6LI3 - chains B and G of the 5 polymer chains in the assembly; structure by electron microscopy, 3.32 A resolution.

# Chain B
Name: Guanine nucleotide-binding protein G(I)/G(S)/G(T) subunit beta-1
Organism: Homo sapiens
Reference sequence: P62873 (GBB1_HUMAN); numbering as in UniProt (aligned over 1-340)
Amino-acid sequence (340 residues; row label = number of the first residue in the row):
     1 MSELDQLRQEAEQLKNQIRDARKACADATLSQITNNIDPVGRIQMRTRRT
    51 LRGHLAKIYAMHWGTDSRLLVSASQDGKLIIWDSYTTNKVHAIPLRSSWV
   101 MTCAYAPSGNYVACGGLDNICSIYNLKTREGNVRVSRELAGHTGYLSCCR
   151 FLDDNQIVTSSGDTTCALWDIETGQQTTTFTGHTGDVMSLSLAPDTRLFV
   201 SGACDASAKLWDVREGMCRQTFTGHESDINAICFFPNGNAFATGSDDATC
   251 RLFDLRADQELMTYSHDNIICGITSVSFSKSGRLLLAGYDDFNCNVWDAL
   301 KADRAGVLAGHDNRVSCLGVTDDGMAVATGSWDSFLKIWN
Not modelled in the structure: 1-2
Curated features (UniProtKB/Swiss-Prot):
  - modified residue: Ser-2 (N-acetylserine), His-266 (Phosphohistidine)
  - natural variant: Leu-30 (L30F: In MRD42; uncertain significance), Arg-52 (R52G: In MRD42), Gly-64 (G64V: In MRD42), Asp-76 (D76E: In MRD42; D76G: In MRD42), Gly-77 (G77S: In MRD42), Lys-78 (K78R: In MRD42), Ile-80 (I80N: In MRD42; I80T: In MRD42), His-91 (H91R: In MRD42; uncertain significance), Ala-92 (A92T: In MRD42), Pro-94 (P94S: In MRD42), Leu-95 (L95P: In MRD42), Arg-96 (R96L: In MRD42), 5 further natural variant entries in UniProt

# Chain G
Name: Guanine nucleotide-binding protein G(I)/G(S)/G(O) subunit gamma-2
Organism: Homo sapiens
Reference sequence: P59768 (GBG2_HUMAN); numbering as in UniProt (aligned over 1-71)
Amino-acid sequence (71 residues; each row starts with the number of its first residue):
     1 MASNNTASIAQARKLVEQLKMEANIDRIKVSKAAADLMAYCEAHAKEDPL
    51 LTPVPASENPFREKKFFSAIL
Not modelled in the structure: 1-5, 63-71
Differences from the reference sequence: engineered mutation Ser-68 (Cys in P59768)
Curated features (UniProtKB/Swiss-Prot):
  - modified residue: Ala-2 (N-acetylalanine)

# Interface between chain B and chain G
Pairs across the interface - 62 pairs, chain B then chain G:
  Lys-15(B) with Leu-19(G); Glu-22(G), salt bridge
  Ile-18(B) with Ala-23(G), hydrophobic; Arg-27(G)
  Arg-22(B) with Arg-27(G)
  Cys-25(B) with Lys-29(G); Val-30(G)
  Asp-27(B) with Lys-29(G); Val-30(G); Ser-31(G), hydrogen bond
  Ala-28(B) with Val-30(G)
  Leu-30(B) with Ala-34(G), hydrophobic
  Ile-37(B) with Met-38(G), hydrophobic
  Arg-48(B) with Phe-61(G); Arg-62(G)
  Arg-49(B) with Pro-60(G); Phe-61(G), hydrogen bond (side chain-backbone)
  Ser-84(B) with Phe-61(G)
  Tyr-85(B) with Pro-60(G); Phe-61(G), hydrophobic
  Thr-181(B) with Lys-14(G), hydrogen bond; Gln-18(G)
  Gly-182(B) with Gln-18(G)
  Thr-184(B) with Leu-15(G)
  Lys-209(B) with Gln-18(G)
  Trp-211(B) with Gln-18(G)
  Cys-218(B) with Gln-18(G), hydrogen bond
  Arg-219(B) with Glu-22(G)
  Gln-220(B) with Ile-25(G); Asp-26(G)
  Thr-221(B) with Glu-22(G), hydrogen bond
  Phe-235(B) with Tyr-40(G), hydrophobic
  Pro-236(B) with Tyr-40(G), hydrogen bond (backbone-side chain)
  Asn-237(B) with Leu-37(G); Tyr-40(G)
  Asp-254(B) with Ala-33(G)
  Arg-256(B) with Arg-27(G); Ile-28(G), hydrogen bond (backbone-backbone); Ala-33(G); Asp-36(G), salt bridge
  Ala-257(B) with Ile-28(G); Val-30(G), hydrophobic
  Asp-258(B) with Arg-27(G), salt bridge
  Gln-259(B) with Val-30(G)
  Leu-261(B) with Leu-37(G), hydrophobic
  Ser-279(B) with Asp-48(G); Leu-50(G)
  Lys-280(B) with Glu-47(G); Asp-48(G), hydrogen bond (backbone-side chain)
  Ser-281(B) with Cys-41(G); His-44(G), hydrogen bond (side chain-backbone); Asp-48(G), hydrogen bond (backbone-side chain)
  Leu-300(B) with Met-38(G), hydrophobic; Cys-41(G), hydrophobic
  Asp-323(B) with Pro-49(G)
  Gly-324(B) with Pro-49(G); Leu-50(G)
  Met-325(B) with Pro-49(G); Pro-60(G)
  Ala-326(B) with Phe-61(G), hydrophobic
  Asn-340(B) with Leu-50(G); Arg-62(G)
Also at the interface, not in a pair above, chain B (52 interface residues in all): Ala-11, Leu-14, Ala-21, Ile-43, Met-45, Met-217, Ala-240, Leu-252, Arg-283, Leu-284, Leu-286, Val-327, Ile-338
Also at the interface, not in a pair above, chain G (32 interface residues in all): Met-21, Ala-45, Leu-51, Asn-59

# In short
52 residues of chain B face 32 of chain G across their interface; the contacts include 10 hydrogen bonds and 3
salt bridges. Polar contacts include Lys-15(B)/Glu-22(G), Arg-256(B)/Asp-36(G) and Asp-258(B)/Arg-27(G).
Chain B is Guanine nucleotide-binding protein G(I)/G(S)/G(T) subunit beta-1 and chain G is Guanine
nucleotide-binding protein G(I)/G(S)/G(O) subunit gamma-2, both from Homo sapiens; the structure, cryo-EM
structure of GPR52-miniGs-NB35, was determined by electron microscopy (same publication as 6LI0, 6LI1 and
6LI2).
